Entry 8W9D (electron microscopy, 3.90 A resolution); this record covers chains c and i of the 18 polymer chains in the assembly.

[Chain c]
Name: Histone H2A type 1-B/E
Source organism: Homo sapiens
UniProtKB: P04908 (H2A1B_HUMAN); residues 0-129 here correspond to UniProt positions 1-130 (UniProt number = residue number + 1)
Chain sequence (130 residues; each row starts with the number of its first residue; numbering starts at 0):
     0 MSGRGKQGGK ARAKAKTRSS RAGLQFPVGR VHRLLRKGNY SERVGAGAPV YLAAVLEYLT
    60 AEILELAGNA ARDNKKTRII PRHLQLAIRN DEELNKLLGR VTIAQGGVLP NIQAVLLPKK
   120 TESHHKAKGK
Not modelled in the structure: 0-12, 119-129
Swiss-Prot annotation at these positions:
  - modified residue: Ser1 (N-acetylserine), Arg3 (Citrulline), Lys5 (N6-(2-hydroxyisobutyryl)lysine), Lys9 (N6-(2-hydroxyisobutyryl)lysine), Lys13 (N6-(beta-hydroxybutyryl)lysine), Lys36 (N6-(2-hydroxyisobutyryl)lysine), Lys74 (N6-(2-hydroxyisobutyryl)lysine), Lys75 (N6-(2-hydroxyisobutyryl)lysine), Lys95 (N6-(2-hydroxyisobutyryl)lysine), Gln104 (N5-methylglutamine), Lys118 (N6-(2-hydroxyisobutyryl)lysine), Lys119 (N6-crotonyllysine), Thr120 (Phosphothreonine), Lys125 (N6-crotonyllysine)
  - cross-link (Glycyl lysine isopeptide (Lys-Gly)): Lys13 (interchain with G-Cter in ubiquitin), Lys15 (interchain with G-Cter in ubiquitin), Lys119 (interchain with G-Cter in ubiquitin)

[Chain i]
Molecule: 5-DNA
Source organism: Homo sapiens
Sequence (147 nucleotides; numbered -73 to 73; the number before each row is that of its first residue; numbers below 1 keep their minus sign (DA-73 is residue -73)):
   -73 ATCAATATCC ACCTGCAGAT ACTACCAAAA GTGTATTTGG AAACTGCTCC ATCAAAAGGC
   -13 ATGTTCAGCT GGAATCCAGC TGAACATGCC TTTTGATGGA GCAGTTTCCA AATACACTTT
    47 TGGTAGTATC TGCAGGTGGA TATTGAT

[Interface between chain c and chain i]
Contacting residue pairs - 11 pairs, chain c then chain i:
  Ala14(c) - DG-43(i)  phosphate contact
  Ala14(c) - DT-42(i)  phosphate contact
  Lys15(c) - DG-43(i)  sugar contact
  Lys15(c) - DT-42(i)  hydrogen bond to the phosphate
  Thr16(c) - DG-43(i)  sugar contact
  Arg17(c) - DG-43(i)  salt bridge to the phosphate
  Arg20(c) - DT-42(i)  salt bridge to the phosphate
  Gly28(c) - DG-43(i)  phosphate contact
  Arg32(c) - DA-44(i)  salt bridge to the phosphate
  Arg42(c) - DG-35(i)  sugar contact
  Arg77(c) - DA-55(i)  sugar contact
Also at the interface, not in a pair above, chain c (10 interface residues in all): Arg29
Also at the interface, not in a pair above, chain i (7 interface residues in all): DG-56, DA-45

[Overview]
10 residues of chain c face 7 of chain i across their interface, with 1 hydrogen bond and 3 salt bridges.
Among the polar pairs are Lys15(c)-DT-42(i), Arg17(c)-DG-43(i) and Arg20(c)-DT-42(i).
Chain c is Histone H2A type 1-B/E and chain i is 5-DNA, both from Homo sapiens; the structure, Cryo-EM
structure of the Rpd3S-nucleosome complex from budding yeast in State 1, was determined by electron
microscopy, deposited together with 8W9C, 8W9E and 8W9F.
